PDB entry 5VHM | electron microscopy, 8.30 A resolution (very low resolution: no residue pairs are listed; an interface is given only as per-side residue counts) | chains D and C of the 8 polymer chains in the assembly

== Chain D ==
Protein: 26S proteasome regulatory subunit 6B
Organism: Homo sapiens
Reference sequence: P43686 (PRS6B_HUMAN), isoform P43686-2; residues 145-406 here correspond to UniProt positions 114-375 (UniProt number = residue number - 31)
Amino-acid sequence (262 residues; numbered 145 to 406; the number before each row is that of its first residue):
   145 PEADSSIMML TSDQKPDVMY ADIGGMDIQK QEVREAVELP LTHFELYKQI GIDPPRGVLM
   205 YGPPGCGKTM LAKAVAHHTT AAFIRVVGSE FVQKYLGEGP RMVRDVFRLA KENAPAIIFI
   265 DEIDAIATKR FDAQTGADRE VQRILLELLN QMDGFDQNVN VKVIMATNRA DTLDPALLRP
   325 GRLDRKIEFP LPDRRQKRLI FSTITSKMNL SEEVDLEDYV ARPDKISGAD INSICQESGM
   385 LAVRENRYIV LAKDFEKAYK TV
Unresolved in the structure: 145-170, 188-197, 273-278

== Chain C ==
Protein: 26S proteasome regulatory subunit 8
Organism: Homo sapiens
Reference sequence: P62195 (PRS8_HUMAN); residue numbers follow UniProt; this construct covers 130-395
Amino-acid sequence (266 residues; row label = number of the first residue in the row):
   130 KVDPLVSLMM VEKVPDSTYE MIGGLDKQIK EIKEVIELPV KHPELFEALG IAQPKGVLLY
   190 GPPGTGKTLL ARAVAHHTDC TFIRVSGSEL VQKFIGEGAR MVRELFVMAR EHAPSIIFMD
   250 EIDSIGSSRL EGGSGGDSEV QRTMLELLNQ LDGFEATKNI KVIMATNRID ILDSALLRPG
   310 RIDRKIEFPP PNEEARLDIL KIHSRKMNLT RGINLRKIAE LMPGASGAEV KGVCTEAGMY
   370 ALRERRVHVT QEDFEMAVAK VMQKDS
Unresolved in the structure: 130-154, 171-181, 395
Swiss-Prot annotation at these positions:
  - binding site (ATP): Gly190 to Thr197
  - modified residue: Lys222 (N6-acetyllysine)

== Chain D / chain C interface ==
At this resolution (8 A) residue pairs are not listed: 10 residues of chain D and 11 of chain C lie at the interface.

== In short ==
10 residues of chain D face 11 of chain C across their interface. Curated annotation (UniProt) lists 8
ATP-binding residues on chain C.
Here chain D is 26S proteasome regulatory subunit 6B and chain C is 26S proteasome regulatory subunit 8, both
from Homo sapiens. Entry 5VHM (Conformational Landscape of the p28-Bound Human Proteasome Regulatory Particle)
was determined by electron microscopy, deposited together with 5VGZ, 5VHF, 5VHH, 5VHI, 5VHJ, 5VHN and 5
further entries.
